Entry 6MJ7 (X-ray diffraction, 1.41 A resolution); this record covers chain A.

# Chain A
Molecule: Sequestosome-1
Source organism: Homo sapiens
Notes: fragment: zz-type residues 120-171
UniProtKB: Q13501 (SQSTM_HUMAN); residue numbers follow UniProt; this construct covers 120-171
Chain sequence (55 residues; numbered 117 to 171; the number before each row is that of its first residue):
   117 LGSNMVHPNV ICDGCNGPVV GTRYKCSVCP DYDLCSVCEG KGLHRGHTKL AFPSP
Not modelled in the structure: 117
Sequence notes: expression tag (117-119)
Bound ions: Zn2+ site 1: Cys128, Cys131, Cys151, Cys154; Zn2+ site 2: Cys142, Cys145, His160, His163
Ligand contacts:
  - arginine (ARG): Asn125, Val126, Ile127, Cys128, Asp129, Asn132, Asp147, Tyr148, Asp149
  - 1,4-diethylene dioxide (DIO): Pro134, Val135, Val136, Cys151, Ser152, Val153
Curated features (UniProtKB/Swiss-Prot):
  - zinc finger: His123 (ZZ-type)
  - binding site (Zn(2+)): Cys128, Cys131, Cys142, Cys145, Cys151, Cys154, His160, His163
  - modified residue: Tyr148 (Phosphotyrosine), Ser170 (Phosphoserine)
From the paper describing this entry:
  - binding site for arginine: Ile127, Asp129, Asn132, Asp149
  - mutagenesis - D129K, D147K, D149K: abolished binding to R-nsP4
  - mutagenesis - D129K: abolished localization to XIE62-1004
  - mutagenesis - D129K, D147K, D149K: abolished signaling in response to XIE62-1004
  - mutagenesis - D129K, D147K, D149K: unchanged signaling in response to arginine
  - post-translational modification sites: Ser170 (proposed by the authors, not directly observed)
  - disease-associated variants - D129N (citing earlier work)
  - mutagenesis - D129K, D147K: abolished binding to RL

# Overview
Ligands of chain A: 1,4-diethylene dioxide and arginine. The Zn2+ site 1 is built by Cys128, Cys131, Cys151
and Cys154. UniProt lists 8 Zn2+-binding residues. From the paper: a binding site for arginine at Ile127,
Asp129 and Asn132 among others; D129K, D147K and D149K abolish binding to R-nsP4.
Chain A is Sequestosome-1 (Homo sapiens); the structure, Crystal structure of p62 ZZ domain in complex with
free arginine, was determined by X-ray diffraction together with 6MIU from the same study.
